5BVG - chains C and D of the 4 polymer chains in the assembly; structure by X-ray diffraction, 1.60 A resolution.

Chain C:
Name: Nitrogenase molybdenum-iron protein alpha chain
From: Azotobacter vinelandii
Notes: EC 1.18.6.1
UniProtKB: P07328 (NIFD_AZOVI); residue numbers follow UniProt; this construct covers 1-492
Chain sequence (492 residues; numbered 1 to 492; the number before each row is that of its first residue):
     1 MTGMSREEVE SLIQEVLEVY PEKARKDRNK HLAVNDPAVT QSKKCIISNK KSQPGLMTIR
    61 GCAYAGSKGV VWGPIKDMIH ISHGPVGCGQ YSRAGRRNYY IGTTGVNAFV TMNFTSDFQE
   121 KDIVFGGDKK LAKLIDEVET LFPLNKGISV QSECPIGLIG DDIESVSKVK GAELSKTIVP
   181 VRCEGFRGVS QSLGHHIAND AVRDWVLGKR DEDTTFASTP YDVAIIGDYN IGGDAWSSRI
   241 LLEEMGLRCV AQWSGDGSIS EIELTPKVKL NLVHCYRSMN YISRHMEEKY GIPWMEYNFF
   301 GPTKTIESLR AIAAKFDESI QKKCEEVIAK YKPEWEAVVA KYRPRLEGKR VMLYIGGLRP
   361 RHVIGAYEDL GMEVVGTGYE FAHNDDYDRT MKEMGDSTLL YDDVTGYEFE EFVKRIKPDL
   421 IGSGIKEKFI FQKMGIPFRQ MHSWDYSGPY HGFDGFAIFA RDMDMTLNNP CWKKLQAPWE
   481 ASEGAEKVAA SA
Not modelled in the structure: 1-3, 481-492
Construct notes: conflict Gln-440 (Glu in P07328)
Ion coordination: fe(8)-S(7) cluster Fe: Cys-62, Cys-88, Cys-154 (shared with Cys-70(D), Cys-95(D), Cys-153(D) of chain D); Fe ion near Cys-275 (its only coordinating residue here)
Ligand contacts:
  - fe(8)-S(7) cluster (CLF): Cys-62, Tyr-64, Pro-85, Gly-87, Cys-88, Tyr-91, Glu-153, Cys-154, Gly-185
  - 3-hydroxy-3-carboxy-adipic acid (HCA): Ala-65, Gly-95, Arg-96, Gln-191, Gly-424, Ile-425, Lys-426, Gln-440, His-442
  - ICG (iron-sulfur-molybdenum cluster with interstitial carbon with selenium incorporated): Val-70, Arg-96, Gln-191, His-195, Tyr-229, Ile-231, Cys-275, Arg-277, Ser-278, Ile-355, Gly-356, Gly-357, Leu-358, Arg-359, Pro-360, Phe-381, Met-441, His-442
  - selenium atom (SE): Arg-93, Thr-104, Met-112
UniProt features mapped onto this chain:
  - binding site ([8Fe-7S] cluster): Cys-62, Cys-88, Cys-154
  - binding site ([7Fe-Mo-9S-C-homocitryl] cluster): Cys-275, His-442
  - mutagenesis: His-195 (H195Q: No nitrogenase activity)

Chain D:
Name: Nitrogenase molybdenum-iron protein beta chain
From: Azotobacter vinelandii
Notes: EC 1.18.6.1
UniProtKB: P07329 (NIFK_AZOVI); residues 1-523 here = UniProt positions 1-523
Chain sequence (523 residues; row label = number of the first residue in the row):
     1 MSQQVDKIKA SYPLFLDQDY KDMLAKKRDG FEEKYPQDKI DEVFQWTTTK EYQELNFQRE
    61 ALTVNPAKAC QPLGAVLCAL GFEKTMPYVH GSQGCVAYFR SYFNRHFREP VSCVSDSMTE
   121 DAAVFGGQQN MKDGLQNCKA TYKPDMIAVS TTCMAEVIGD DLNAFINNSK KEGFIPDEFP
   181 VPFAHTPSFV GSHVTGWDNM FEGIARYFTL KSMDDKVVGS NKKINIVPGF ETYLGNFRVI
   241 KRMLSEMGVG YSLLSDPEEV LDTPADGQFR MYAGGTTQEE MKDAPNALNT VLLQPWHLEK
   301 TKKFVEGTWK HEVPKLNIPM GLDWTDEFLM KVSEISGQPI PASLTKERGR LVDMMTDSHT
   361 WLHGKRFALW GDPDFVMGLV KFLLELGCEP VHILCHNGNK RWKKAVDAIL AASPYGKNAT
   421 VYIGKDLWHL RSLVFTDKPD FMIGNSYGKF IQRDTLHKGK EFEVPLIRIG FPIFDRHHLH
   481 RSTTLGYEGA MQILTTLVNS ILERLDEETR GMQATDYNHD LVR
Not modelled in the structure: 1
Ion coordination: fe(8)-S(7) cluster Fe: Cys-70, Cys-95, Cys-153 (shared with Cys-62(C), Cys-88(C), Cys-154(C) of chain C); Fe2+ site 1: Arg-108, Glu-109 (shared with 2 residues of chain B); Fe2+ site 2: Asp-353, Asp-357 (shared with 2 residues of chain B)
Ligand contacts:
  - fe(8)-S(7) cluster (CLF): Cys-70, Pro-72, Ser-92, Gly-94, Cys-95, Tyr-98, Phe-99, Thr-152, Cys-153, Ser-188
  - selenium atom (SE): Asn-65, Trp-428, Phe-450, Arg-453, Asp-454
UniProt features mapped onto this chain:
  - binding site ([8Fe-7S] cluster): Cys-70, Cys-95, Cys-153, Ser-188

Chain C / chain D interface:
Pairs across the interface (200; chain C residue first):
  Val-19(C) / Ala-140(D)
  Val-19(C) / Lys-143(D)
  Tyr-20(C) / Thr-141(D)
  Pro-21(C) / Gln-136(D)
  Pro-21(C) / Asn-137(D)
  Pro-21(C) / Ala-140(D)
  Lys-23(C) / Asp-133(D)  salt bridge
  Ala-24(C) / Asn-137(D)
  Lys-51(C) / Thr-119(D)  hydrogen bond
  Lys-51(C) / Asp-121(D)  salt bridge
  Ser-52(C) / Gln-93(D)  hydrogen bond
  Ser-52(C) / Ser-117(D)
  Pro-54(C) / Ser-115(D)
  Pro-54(C) / Asp-116(D)
  Pro-54(C) / Asn-130(D)
  Pro-54(C) / Gly-134(D)
  Pro-54(C) / Asn-137(D)  hydrogen bond (backbone-side chain)
  Gly-55(C) / Val-114(D)
  Gly-55(C) / Ser-115(D)  hydrogen bond (backbone-backbone)
  Gly-55(C) / Gly-134(D)
  Gly-55(C) / Cys-138(D)
  Gly-55(C) / Tyr-142(D)
  Leu-56(C) / Asn-137(D)
  Leu-56(C) / Thr-141(D)
  Leu-56(C) / Tyr-142(D)  hydrogen bond (backbone-side chain)
  Met-57(C) / Met-86(D)  hydrophobic
  Met-57(C) / Arg-100(D)
  Met-57(C) / Cys-113(D)
  Met-57(C) / Val-114(D)  hydrophobic
  Met-57(C) / Tyr-142(D)
  Met-57(C) / Met-271(D)  hydrophobic
  Thr-58(C) / Gln-93(D)
  Thr-58(C) / Arg-100(D)
  Arg-60(C) / Gln-93(D)
  Arg-60(C) / Ala-97(D)
  Gly-61(C) / Gln-93(D)
  Gly-61(C) / Gly-94(D)
  Cys-62(C) / Gly-94(D)
  Tyr-64(C) / Tyr-98(D)
  Ala-65(C) / Tyr-98(D)
  Lys-76(C) / Glu-32(D)  salt bridge
  Pro-85(C) / Ser-188(D)
  Val-86(C) / Pro-66(D)  hydrophobic
  Val-86(C) / Lys-68(D)
  Val-86(C) / Ala-69(D)
  Val-86(C) / Cys-70(D)
  Gly-87(C) / Cys-70(D)
  Gln-90(C) / Pro-66(D)  hydrogen bond (side chain-backbone)
  Gln-90(C) / Lys-68(D)  hydrogen bond (side chain-backbone)
  Gln-90(C) / Tyr-102(D)
  Gln-90(C) / Tyr-447(D)
  Tyr-91(C) / Ala-69(D)
  Tyr-91(C) / Cys-70(D)  hydrogen bond (side chain-backbone)
  Tyr-91(C) / Leu-73(D)
  Tyr-91(C) / Tyr-98(D)  hydrophobic
  Tyr-91(C) / Phe-99(D)  hydrophobic
  Tyr-91(C) / Tyr-102(D)  hydrophobic
  Ser-92(C) / Tyr-98(D)
  Arg-93(C) / Asn-65(D)  hydrogen bond
  Arg-93(C) / Tyr-447(D)
  Arg-93(C) / Phe-450(D)
  Gly-95(C) / Arg-105(D)
  Tyr-99(C) / Ser-11(D)
  Thr-103(C) / Ile-40(D)
  Thr-104(C) / Arg-453(D)  hydrogen bond
  Gly-105(C) / Trp-428(D)
  Val-106(C) / Ile-40(D)
  Val-106(C) / Val-43(D)  hydrophobic
  Val-106(C) / Phe-44(D)  hydrophobic
  Asn-107(C) / Lys-34(D)
  Asn-107(C) / Ile-40(D)
  Met-112(C) / Val-64(D)  hydrophobic
  Met-112(C) / Asn-65(D)
  Met-112(C) / Trp-428(D)  hydrophobic
  Asn-113(C) / Thr-63(D)
  Asn-113(C) / Val-64(D)
  Asn-113(C) / Asn-65(D)  hydrogen bond (backbone-backbone)
  Asn-113(C) / Pro-66(D)
  Phe-114(C) / Thr-63(D)
  Phe-114(C) / Val-64(D)  hydrophobic
  Thr-115(C) / Leu-62(D)
  Thr-115(C) / Thr-63(D)  hydrogen bond (backbone-backbone)
  Ser-116(C) / Ala-61(D)
  Asp-117(C) / Thr-63(D)
  Asp-117(C) / Lys-68(D)  salt bridge
  Phe-118(C) / Phe-189(D)
  Gln-119(C) / Lys-68(D)
  Gln-119(C) / Phe-189(D)
  Glu-120(C) / Phe-189(D)  hydrogen bond (backbone-backbone)
  Ile-123(C) / Phe-189(D)  hydrophobic
  Lys-130(C) / Ala-61(D)
  Lys-133(C) / Ala-61(D)
  Leu-134(C) / Ala-61(D)
  Leu-134(C) / Leu-62(D)  hydrophobic
  Glu-137(C) / Arg-59(D)
  Glu-137(C) / Glu-60(D)  hydrogen bond (side chain-backbone)
  Glu-137(C) / Ala-61(D)  hydrogen bond (side chain-backbone)
  Glu-137(C) / Leu-62(D)  hydrogen bond (side chain-backbone)
  Val-138(C) / Leu-62(D)  hydrophobic
  Thr-140(C) / Trp-46(D)
  Leu-141(C) / Tyr-52(D)  hydrogen bond (backbone-side chain)
  Leu-141(C) / Leu-55(D)  hydrophobic
  Leu-141(C) / Asn-56(D)
  Leu-141(C) / Arg-59(D)
  Phe-142(C) / Trp-428(D)  hydrophobic
  Pro-143(C) / Trp-46(D)
  Leu-144(C) / Tyr-35(D)
  Leu-144(C) / Lys-39(D)
  Leu-144(C) / Val-43(D)  hydrophobic
  Lys-146(C) / Glu-32(D)
  Lys-146(C) / Glu-33(D)  hydrogen bond (side chain-backbone)
  Cys-154(C) / Ser-92(D)
  Cys-154(C) / Cys-153(D)  hydrophobic
  Pro-155(C) / Cys-153(D)
  Leu-158(C) / Met-154(D)  hydrophobic
  Leu-158(C) / Val-157(D)  hydrophobic
  Ile-159(C) / Val-157(D)  hydrophobic
  Phe-186(C) / Thr-119(D)
  Phe-186(C) / Glu-120(D)  hydrogen bond (backbone-backbone)
  Phe-186(C) / Met-154(D)  hydrophobic
  Arg-187(C) / Glu-120(D)  salt bridge
  Val-189(C) / Gln-93(D)  hydrogen bond (backbone-side chain)
  Arg-210(C) / Glu-33(D)  salt bridge
  Gly-232(C) / Ser-11(D)
  Gly-232(C) / Phe-15(D)
  Gly-233(C) / Phe-15(D)
  Trp-236(C) / Phe-15(D)  hydrophobic
  Trp-236(C) / Tyr-20(D)
  Trp-236(C) / Met-23(D)
  Trp-236(C) / Leu-24(D)
  Ser-237(C) / Leu-14(D)
  Ser-237(C) / Phe-15(D)
  Ser-237(C) / Tyr-20(D)  hydrogen bond
  Arg-239(C) / Met-23(D)
  Arg-239(C) / Lys-27(D)
  Arg-239(C) / Phe-31(D)
  Ile-240(C) / Asp-19(D)
  Ile-240(C) / Tyr-20(D)
  Ile-240(C) / Met-23(D)  hydrogen bond (backbone-side chain)
  Arg-248(C) / Phe-31(D)
  Cys-249(C) / Phe-31(D)
  Val-250(C) / Phe-31(D)
  Gln-252(C) / Lys-27(D)
  Asp-256(C) / Lys-27(D)  salt bridge
  Ser-258(C) / Phe-31(D)
  Ser-258(C) / Glu-32(D)
  Ser-260(C) / Phe-31(D)  hydrogen bond (side chain-backbone)
  Ser-260(C) / Glu-32(D)  hydrogen bond (side chain-backbone)
  Ser-260(C) / Glu-33(D)
  Glu-261(C) / Lys-27(D)  salt bridge
  Glu-261(C) / Phe-31(D)  hydrogen bond (backbone-backbone)
  Glu-261(C) / Glu-32(D)
  Lys-330(C) / Ser-2(D)
  Glu-334(C) / Ser-2(D)  hydrogen bond
  Glu-334(C) / Gln-3(D)  hydrogen bond (side chain-backbone)
  Ala-337(C) / Val-5(D)
  Val-338(C) / Val-5(D)
  Lys-341(C) / Val-5(D)
  Lys-341(C) / Asp-6(D)  salt bridge
  Tyr-342(C) / Ile-8(D)
  Gly-406(C) / Tyr-142(D)  hydrogen bond (backbone-side chain)
  Tyr-407(C) / Thr-141(D)
  Tyr-407(C) / Tyr-142(D)  hydrogen bond (backbone-side chain)
  Glu-410(C) / Phe-269(D)
  Ile-425(C) / Ser-101(D)
  Ile-425(C) / Asn-104(D)
  Lys-426(C) / Ala-97(D)
  Lys-426(C) / Arg-100(D)
  Lys-426(C) / Ser-101(D)
  Lys-426(C) / Asn-104(D)
  Phe-429(C) / Asn-104(D)
  Phe-429(C) / Arg-108(D)
  Phe-429(C) / Glu-109(D)
  Phe-429(C) / Pro-110(D)
  Ile-430(C) / Pro-110(D)
  Ile-430(C) / Phe-269(D)  hydrophobic
  Lys-433(C) / Glu-109(D)  salt bridge
  Lys-433(C) / Pro-110(D)
  Lys-433(C) / Thr-263(D)  hydrogen bond (side chain-backbone)
  Lys-433(C) / Asp-266(D)
  Lys-433(C) / Gly-267(D)  hydrogen bond (backbone-backbone)
  Lys-433(C) / Gln-268(D)  hydrogen bond (backbone-backbone)
  Met-434(C) / Gly-267(D)
  Met-434(C) / Phe-269(D)
  Gly-448(C) / Ala-10(D)
  Gly-448(C) / Ser-11(D)  hydrogen bond (backbone-backbone)
  Pro-449(C) / Ser-11(D)
  Pro-449(C) / Phe-15(D)  hydrophobic
  Asp-454(C) / Ser-2(D)  hydrogen bond (side chain-backbone)
  Asp-454(C) / Gln-3(D)  hydrogen bond (backbone-side chain)
  Asp-454(C) / Tyr-20(D)  hydrogen bond
  Ala-457(C) / Gln-3(D)
  Ala-457(C) / Ile-8(D)
  Ile-458(C) / Gln-3(D)
  Ile-458(C) / Ile-8(D)  hydrophobic
  Ile-458(C) / Lys-9(D)
  Ile-458(C) / Ala-10(D)  hydrophobic
  Leu-475(C) / Ala-265(D)
  Leu-475(C) / Asp-266(D)
  Leu-475(C) / Gly-267(D)
Interface residues without a listed pair, chain C (113 interface residues in all): Gln-53, Ile-59, Asp-77, Cys-88, Arg-97, Tyr-100, Ile-101, Thr-111, Gly-188, Ser-190, Phe-216, Glu-243, Leu-264, Tyr-331, Thr-405, Gly-435, Arg-461
Interface residues without a listed pair, chain D (97 interface residues in all): Gln-58, Ala-67, Ser-112, Gln-129, Val-190, Pro-264, His-396, Asp-454

In short:
113 residues of chain C and 97 residues of chain D are in contact; the contacts include 36 hydrogen bonds and
10 salt bridges. Polar pairs include Lys-23(C)/Asp-133(D), Lys-51(C)/Asp-121(D) and Lys-76(C)/Glu-32(D).
Fe(8)-S(7) cluster and selenium atom are bound between chain C and chain D.
Here chain C is Nitrogenase molybdenum-iron protein alpha chain and chain D is Nitrogenase molybdenum-iron
protein beta chain, both from Azotobacter vinelandii. Entry 5BVG (Selenium incorporated nitrogenase
MoFe-protein (Av1-Se2B) from A. vinelandii) was determined by X-ray diffraction (same publication as 5BVH).
